Entry 7RHG (electron microscopy, 2.88 A resolution); this record covers chains C and D of the 4 polymer chains in the assembly.

[Chain C (and D)]
Molecule: cGMP-gated cation channel alpha-1
Source organism: Homo sapiens
Notes: chain D of this document is another copy of the same molecule, construct and numbering; everything in this record applies to it too
UniProt: P29973 (CNGA1_HUMAN); numbering as in UniProt (aligned over 144-690)
Amino-acid sequence (560 residues; numbered 131 to 690; the number before each row is that of its first residue):
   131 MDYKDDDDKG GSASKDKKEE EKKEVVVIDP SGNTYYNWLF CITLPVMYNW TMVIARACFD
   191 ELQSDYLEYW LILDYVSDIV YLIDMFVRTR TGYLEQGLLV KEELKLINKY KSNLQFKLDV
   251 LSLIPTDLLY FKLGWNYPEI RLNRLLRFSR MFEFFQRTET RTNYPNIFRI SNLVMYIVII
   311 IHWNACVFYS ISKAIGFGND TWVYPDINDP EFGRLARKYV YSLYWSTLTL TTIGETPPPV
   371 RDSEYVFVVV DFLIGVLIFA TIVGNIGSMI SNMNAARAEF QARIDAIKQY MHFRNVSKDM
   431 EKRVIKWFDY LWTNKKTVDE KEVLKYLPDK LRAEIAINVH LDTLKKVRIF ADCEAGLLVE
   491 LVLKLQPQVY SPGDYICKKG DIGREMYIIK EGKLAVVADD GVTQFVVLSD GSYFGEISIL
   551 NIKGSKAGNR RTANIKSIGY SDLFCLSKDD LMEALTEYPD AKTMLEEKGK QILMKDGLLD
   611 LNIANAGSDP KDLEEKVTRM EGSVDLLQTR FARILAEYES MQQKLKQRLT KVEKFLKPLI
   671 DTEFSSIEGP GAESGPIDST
Not modelled in the structure: 131-155, 606-690 (chain D: 131-155, 610-690)
Sequence notes: expression tag (131-143)
Residues lining bound ligands: adenosine-3',5'-cyclic-monophosphate (CMP): Cys507, Val526, Phe535, Val536, Phe544, Gly545, Arg560, Arg561, Thr562, Ala563, Ile565
Curated features (UniProtKB/Swiss-Prot):
  - binding site (3',5'-cyclic GMP): Gly541

[How chain C and chain D interact]
Contacting residue pairs - 103 pairs, chain C then chain D:
  Leu224(C) - Tyr440(D)  hydrophobic
  Leu224(C) - Asn444(D)
  Gln226(C) - Glu521(D)
  Gln226(C) - Gly522(D)  hydrogen bond (side chain-backbone)
  Gln226(C) - Lys523(D)
  Gln226(C) - Asp540(D)
  Gly227(C) - Glu521(D)  hydrogen bond (backbone-side chain)
  Gly227(C) - Gly569(D)
  Gly227(C) - Tyr570(D)  hydrogen bond (backbone-backbone)
  Leu228(C) - Ile568(D)  hydrophobic
  Leu228(C) - Gly569(D)
  Glu289(C) - Arg407(D)  salt bridge
  Glu289(C) - Trp442(D)
  Thr290(C) - Arg407(D)
  Thr290(C) - Asp439(D)
  Thr290(C) - Trp442(D)
  Arg299(C) - Ile400(D)
  Arg299(C) - Asn404(D)
  Thr362(C) - Ile363(D)
  Ile363(C) - Glu365(D)
  Gly364(C) - Ile363(D)
  Gly364(C) - Glu365(D)
  Glu365(C) - Glu365(D)  hydrogen bond (backbone-side chain)
  Thr366(C) - Glu365(D)
  Pro368(C) - Tyr354(D)
  Pro369(C) - Tyr354(D)
  Val370(C) - Arg347(D)  hydrogen bond (backbone-side chain)
  Arg371(C) - Arg347(D)
  Asp372(C) - Arg344(D)  salt bridge
  Asp372(C) - Arg347(D)  salt bridge
  Asp372(C) - Val350(D)
  Tyr375(C) - Val350(D)  hydrophobic
  Tyr375(C) - Tyr351(D)
  Tyr375(C) - Tyr354(D)  hydrophobic
  Val376(C) - Val350(D)  hydrophobic
  Val378(C) - Tyr354(D)  hydrophobic
  Val379(C) - Leu353(D)  hydrophobic
  Val379(C) - Tyr354(D)  hydrophobic
  Val379(C) - Thr357(D)
  Phe382(C) - Thr357(D)
  Phe382(C) - Leu358(D)  hydrophobic
  Phe382(C) - Ile363(D)  hydrophobic
  Leu383(C) - Val308(D)  hydrophobic
  Leu383(C) - Ile311(D)  hydrophobic
  Val386(C) - Thr361(D)
  Val386(C) - Ile392(D)  hydrophobic
  Leu387(C) - Val304(D)  hydrophobic
  Leu387(C) - Ile396(D)  hydrophobic
  Phe389(C) - Phe389(D)  hydrophobic
  Ala390(C) - Ile392(D)  hydrophobic
  Ala390(C) - Val393(D)  hydrophobic
  Ala390(C) - Ile396(D)  hydrophobic
  Thr391(C) - Ile396(D)
  Thr391(C) - Ile400(D)
  Val393(C) - Val393(D)  hydrophobic
  Gly394(C) - Gly397(D)
  Gly394(C) - Ile400(D)
  Asn395(C) - Ile400(D)
  Ser398(C) - Ser401(D)
  Ser398(C) - Asn404(D)  hydrogen bond
  Asn402(C) - Ala408(D)
  Lys445(C) - Gln419(D)  hydrogen bond (backbone-side chain)
  Lys446(C) - Phe423(D)
  Glu450(C) - Tyr420(D)
  Glu450(C) - Phe423(D)
  Glu450(C) - Arg424(D)  salt bridge
  Val453(C) - Ala416(D)
  Val453(C) - Ile417(D)
  Leu454(C) - Tyr420(D)
  Tyr456(C) - Arg413(D)
  Leu457(C) - Ile417(D)  hydrophobic
  Leu457(C) - Val434(D)  hydrophobic
  Leu457(C) - Phe438(D)  hydrophobic
  Pro458(C) - Trp437(D)
  Asp459(C) - Gln498(D)
  Lys460(C) - Asp504(D)
  Lys460(C) - Tyr505(D)  hydrogen bond (side chain-backbone)
  Leu461(C) - Met430(D)  hydrophobic
  Leu461(C) - Arg433(D)
  Leu461(C) - Trp437(D)  hydrophobic
  Glu464(C) - Met430(D)
  Glu464(C) - Arg433(D)  salt bridge
  Ile465(C) - Tyr420(D)  hydrophobic
  Ile465(C) - Met430(D)  hydrophobic
  Ile465(C) - Val434(D)  hydrophobic
  Asn468(C) - Val426(D)
  Asn468(C) - Ser427(D)  hydrogen bond
  Asn468(C) - Met430(D)
  Val469(C) - Arg424(D)
  Val469(C) - Val426(D)  hydrophobic
  Glu484(C) - Gly510(D)
  Glu484(C) - Arg560(D)  salt bridge
  Lys520(C) - Arg424(D)
  Glu521(C) - Phe423(D)
  Asp572(C) - Phe423(D)
  Asp572(C) - Arg424(D)  salt bridge
  Phe574(C) - Arg424(D)
  Glu587(C) - Ile512(D)
  Glu587(C) - Arg514(D)
  Glu587(C) - Asn559(D)
  Glu587(C) - Lys578(D)  salt bridge
  Tyr588(C) - Ile512(D)
  Tyr588(C) - Arg560(D)
Interface residues without a listed pair, chain C (60 interface residues in all): Pro295, Thr447, His470, Gly486, Glu490
Interface residues without a listed pair, chain D (66 interface residues in all): Ile307, Phe342, Ala346, Gln411, Met421, Val499, Tyr500, Asp511

[In short]
Chain C and chain D form an interface of 60 and 66 residues respectively; the contacts include 9 hydrogen
bonds and 8 salt bridges. Among the polar pairs are Glu289(C)-Arg407(D), Asp372(C)-Arg344(D) and
Asp372(C)-Arg347(D). Ligands of chain C: adenosine-3',5'-cyclic-monophosphate.
Chain C and chain D are both cGMP-gated cation channel alpha-1 (Homo sapiens); the structure, Cryo-EM
structure of human rod CNGA1/B1 channel in cAMP-bound state, was determined by electron microscopy, deposited
together with 7RH9, 7RHH, 7RHI, 7RHJ, 7RHK and 7RHL.
